9E1Y - chains A and I of the 10 polymer chains in the assembly; structure by electron microscopy, 2.60 A resolution.

# Chain A
Protein: Histone H3.2
Source organism: Xenopus laevis
UniProtKB: P84233 (H32_XENLA); residues 0-135 here correspond to UniProt positions 1-136 (UniProt number = residue number + 1)
Sequence (136 residues; row label = number of the first residue in the row; numbering starts at 0):
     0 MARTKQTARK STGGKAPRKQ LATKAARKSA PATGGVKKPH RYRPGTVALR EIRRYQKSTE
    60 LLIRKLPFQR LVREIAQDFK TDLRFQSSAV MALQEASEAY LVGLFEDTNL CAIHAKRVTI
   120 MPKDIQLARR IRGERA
Unresolved in the structure: 0-36, 134-135
UniProt features mapped onto this chain:
  - modified residue: Arg2 (Asymmetric dimethylarginine), Thr3 (Phosphothreonine), Lys4 (Allysine), Gln5 (5-glutamyl dopamine), Thr6 (Phosphothreonine), Arg8 (Citrulline), Lys9 (N6,N6,N6-trimethyllysine), Ser10 (ADP-ribosylserine), Thr11 (Phosphothreonine), Lys14 (N6-(2-hydroxyisobutyryl)lysine), Arg17 (Asymmetric dimethylarginine), Lys18 (N6-(2-hydroxyisobutyryl)lysine), Lys23 (N6-(2-hydroxyisobutyryl)lysine), Arg26 (Citrulline), Lys27 (N6,N6,N6-trimethyllysine), Ser28 (ADP-ribosylserine), Lys36 (N6,N6,N6-trimethyllysine), Lys37 (N6-methyllysine), Tyr41 (Phosphotyrosine), Lys56 (N6,N6,N6-trimethyllysine) and 8 more in UniProt
  - lipidation: Cys110 (S-palmitoyl cysteine)

# Chain I
Molecule: 153-nt DNA strand
Sequence (153 nucleotides; each row starts with the number of its first residue; numbers below 1 keep their minus sign (DT-76 is residue -76)):
   -76 TGCACAGGAT GTATATATCT GACACGTGCC TGGAGACTAG GGAGTAATCC CCTTGGCGGT
   -16 TAAAACGCGG GGGACAGCGC GTACGTGCGT TTAAGCGGTG CTAGAGCTGT CTACGACCAA
    44 TTGAGCGGCC TCGGCACCGG GATTCTCCAG GGC

# Interface between chain A and chain I
Contacting residue pairs - 26 pairs, chain A then chain I:
  His39(A) with DT-67(I), sugar contact
  Arg40(A) with DG8(I), base contact; DT9(I), hydrogen bond to the base; DG10(I), sugar contact
  Tyr41(A) with DT-67(I), sugar contact; DG-66(I), sugar contact; DT9(I), sugar contact; DG10(I), hydrogen bond to the phosphate
  Arg42(A) with DT9(I), phosphate contact
  Pro43(A) with DG8(I), phosphate contact; DT9(I), phosphate contact
  Gly44(A) with DG8(I), phosphate contact; DT9(I), hydrogen bond to the phosphate
  Thr45(A) with DT9(I), phosphate contact
  Val46(A) with DT9(I), hydrogen bond to the phosphate; DG10(I), phosphate contact
  Ala47(A) with DT9(I), hydrogen bond to the phosphate
  Arg49(A) with DG-66(I), phosphate contact; DT-65(I), salt bridge to the phosphate
  Arg63(A) with DA17(I), phosphate contact; DG18(I), salt bridge to the phosphate
  Lys64(A) with DG18(I), hydrogen bond to the phosphate
  Leu65(A) with DG18(I), hydrogen bond to the phosphate
  Pro66(A) with DA17(I), phosphate contact
  Arg69(A) with DA17(I), salt bridge to the phosphate
  Arg83(A) with DG27(I), sugar contact
Other interface residues (no listed pair), chain I (11 interface residues in all): DA-68, DA26

# In short
The interface between chain A and chain I involves 16 residues on one side and 11 on the other; the contacts
include 7 hydrogen bonds and 3 salt bridges. Among the polar pairs are Arg40(A)-DT9(I), Tyr41(A)-DG10(I) and
Gly44(A)-DT9(I).
Chain A is Histone H3.2 (Xenopus laevis) and chain I is a 153-nt DNA strand; the structure, Empty Nucleosome
with 601 widom sequence, was determined by electron microscopy.
